Entry 1R1A (X-ray diffraction, 3.20 A resolution); this record covers chains 1 and 2 of the 4 polymer chains in the assembly.

# Chain 1
Molecule: Human rhinovirus 1A coat protein (subunit VP1)
From: Human rhinovirus 1A
UniProtKB: P23008 (POLG_HRV1A); residues 1-287 here correspond to UniProt positions 546-832 (UniProt number = residue number + 545)
Amino-acid sequence (287 residues; each row starts with the number of its first residue):
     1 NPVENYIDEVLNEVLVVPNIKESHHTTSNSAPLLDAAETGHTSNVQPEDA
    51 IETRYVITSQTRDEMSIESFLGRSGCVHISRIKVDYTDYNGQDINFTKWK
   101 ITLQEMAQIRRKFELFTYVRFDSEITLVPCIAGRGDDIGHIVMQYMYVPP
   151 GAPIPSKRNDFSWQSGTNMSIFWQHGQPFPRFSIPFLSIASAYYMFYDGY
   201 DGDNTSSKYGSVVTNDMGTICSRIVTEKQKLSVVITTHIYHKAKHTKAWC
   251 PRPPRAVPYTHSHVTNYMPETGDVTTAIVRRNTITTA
Not modelled in the structure: 1-4
Modified / non-standard residues: Thr102 (glycosylation site)
Residues lining bound ligands: beta-D-fructofuranose (FRU): Ile101, Thr102, Leu103, Gln104, Tyr193, Tyr194, Met195, Ser211, Asn215, His263

# Chain 2
Molecule: Human rhinovirus 1A coat protein (subunit VP2)
From: Human rhinovirus 1A
UniProtKB: P23008 (POLG_HRV1A); residues 1-263 here correspond to UniProt positions 45-307 (UniProt number = residue number + 44)
Amino-acid sequence (263 residues; each row starts with the number of its first residue):
     1 SPSVEACGYSDRIMQITRGDSTISSDDVANAVVGYGVWPHYLTPQDATAI
    51 NKPTQPDTSSNRFYTLESKHWNGSSKGWWWKLPDALKDMGIFGENMYYHF
   101 LGRSGYTVHVQCNASKFHQGTLLVAMIPEHQLASAKHGSVTAGYKLTHPG
   151 EAGRDVSQERDASLRQPSDDSWLNFDGTLLGNLLIFPHQFINLRSNNSAT
   201 LIVPYVNAVPMDSMLRHNNWCLVIIPISPLRSETTSSNIVPITVSISPMC
   251 AEFSGARAKNIKQ
Not modelled in the structure: 1-10

# How chain 1 and chain 2 interact
Residue-residue contacts (102):
  Ala37(1) - Phe190(2)
  Glu38(1) - Ala29(2)
  Glu38(1) - Gln189(2)  hydrogen bond (backbone-side chain)
  Glu38(1) - Phe190(2)  hydrogen bond (backbone-backbone)
  Glu38(1) - Asn192(2)
  Glu38(1) - Ser195(2)  hydrogen bond
  Thr39(1) - Ala29(2)
  Thr39(1) - Asn30(2)
  Thr39(1) - Val32(2)
  Thr39(1) - Gln189(2)  hydrogen bond (backbone-side chain)
  Gly40(1) - His188(2)
  Gly40(1) - Gln189(2)
  His41(1) - Asn30(2)
  His41(1) - Ala31(2)
  Thr117(1) - Pro128(2)
  Thr117(1) - Glu129(2)
  Tyr118(1) - Glu129(2)  hydrogen bond
  Tyr118(1) - Val206(2)  hydrogen bond (side chain-backbone)
  Tyr118(1) - Asn207(2)
  Ala190(1) - Ala208(2)
  Ser191(1) - Ala208(2)  hydrogen bond (backbone-backbone)
  Ala192(1) - Ala208(2)
  Tyr194(1) - Glu129(2)
  Tyr194(1) - Asn207(2)  hydrogen bond
  Tyr194(1) - Ala208(2)
  Tyr194(1) - Asp212(2)  hydrogen bond
  Tyr194(1) - His217(2)
  Phe196(1) - Glu129(2)
  Phe196(1) - Gln131(2)
  Tyr197(1) - Glu129(2)
  Tyr197(1) - Gln131(2)  hydrogen bond (backbone-side chain)
  Tyr197(1) - His217(2)  hydrogen bond
  Asp198(1) - Lys81(2)  salt bridge
  Asp198(1) - Glu129(2)  hydrogen bond (backbone-side chain)
  Asp198(1) - His130(2)
  Asp198(1) - Gln131(2)
  Asp198(1) - Arg216(2)
  Asp198(1) - His217(2)
  Asp198(1) - Asn218(2)  hydrogen bond (backbone-backbone)
  Gly199(1) - Arg216(2)
  Tyr200(1) - Ala142(2)
  Tyr200(1) - Gly143(2)  hydrogen bond (side chain-backbone)
  Tyr200(1) - Tyr144(2)  hydrophobic
  Tyr200(1) - Thr147(2)  hydrogen bond
  Tyr200(1) - Arg216(2)  hydrogen bond (backbone-backbone)
  Asp201(1) - Arg216(2)
  Gly202(1) - Tyr144(2)
  Gly202(1) - Arg216(2)
  Asp203(1) - Tyr144(2)
  Asp203(1) - Gln263(2)  hydrogen bond (backbone-side chain)
  Thr205(1) - Arg165(2)
  Ser206(1) - Arg165(2)
  Ser207(1) - Arg165(2)  hydrogen bond (backbone-side chain)
  Tyr209(1) - His130(2)
  Tyr209(1) - Gln131(2)
  Tyr209(1) - Leu132(2)  hydrogen bond (side chain-backbone)
  Tyr209(1) - Thr141(2)
  Tyr209(1) - Ala142(2)
  Gly210(1) - Gln131(2)
  Ser211(1) - Gln131(2)  hydrogen bond
  Cys250(1) - Tyr35(2)
  Pro251(1) - Ile185(2)
  Pro251(1) - Phe186(2)
  Arg252(1) - Pro128(2)  hydrogen bond (side chain-backbone)
  Arg252(1) - Glu129(2)  hydrogen bond (side chain-backbone)
  Arg252(1) - Ile185(2)
  Arg252(1) - Phe186(2)
  Pro253(1) - Thr178(2)
  Pro253(1) - Asn182(2)
  Pro253(1) - Ile185(2)
  Pro253(1) - Phe186(2)
  Pro254(1) - Thr178(2)
  Pro254(1) - Asn182(2)
  Arg255(1) - Asp176(2)
  Arg255(1) - Gly177(2)
  Ala256(1) - Gly177(2)
  Ala256(1) - Leu179(2)  hydrophobic
  Val257(1) - Leu173(2)  hydrophobic
  His261(1) - Gly138(2)
  His261(1) - Ser139(2)
  His263(1) - Gln131(2)
  Val264(1) - Thr141(2)
  Thr265(1) - Gln131(2)
  Thr265(1) - Leu132(2)
  Thr265(1) - Ala133(2)
  Thr265(1) - Asp176(2)  hydrogen bond (side chain-backbone)
  Asn266(1) - Ala133(2)
  Asn266(1) - Ser134(2)  hydrogen bond (side chain-backbone)
  Asn266(1) - Gly138(2)
  Asn266(1) - Val140(2)  hydrogen bond (side chain-backbone)
  Tyr267(1) - Ser168(2)  hydrogen bond
  Tyr267(1) - Asp170(2)  hydrogen bond
  Met268(1) - Ser134(2)
  Met268(1) - Ala135(2)
  Met268(1) - Lys136(2)
  Met268(1) - His137(2)  hydrogen bond (backbone-side chain)
  Pro269(1) - His137(2)
  Glu270(1) - His137(2)  salt bridge
  Val274(1) - Trp172(2)  hydrophobic
  Val274(1) - Leu173(2)  hydrophobic
  Thr276(1) - Trp172(2)
  Ile278(1) - Leu179(2)  hydrophobic
Also at the interface, not in a pair above, chain 2 (57 interface residues in all): Lys145, His148, Asn174, Phe175, Leu183, Asn196, Val209, Asn260

# In short
45 residues of chain 1 face 57 of chain 2 across their interface; the contacts include 28 hydrogen bonds and 2
salt bridges. Among the polar pairs are Asp198(1)-Lys81(2), Glu270(1)-His137(2) and Glu38(1)-Gln189(2). Chain
1 binds beta-D-fructofuranose.
Here chain 1 is Human rhinovirus 1A coat protein (subunit VP1) and chain 2 is Human rhinovirus 1A coat protein
(subunit VP2), both from Human rhinovirus 1A. Entry 1R1A (Crystal structure of human rhinovirus serotype 1A
(HRV1A)) was determined by X-ray diffraction.
